Entry 7URN (electron microscopy, 3.43 A resolution); this record covers chains A and L of the 7 polymer chains in the assembly.

# Chain A (and L)
Molecule: HIV-1 capsid protein
From: Human immunodeficiency virus 1
Notes: chain L of this document is another copy of the same molecule, construct and numbering; everything in this record applies to it too
Reference sequence: P12493 (GAG_HV1N5); residues 1-231 here correspond to UniProt positions 133-363 (UniProt number = residue number + 132)
Amino-acid sequence (231 residues; each row starts with the number of its first residue):
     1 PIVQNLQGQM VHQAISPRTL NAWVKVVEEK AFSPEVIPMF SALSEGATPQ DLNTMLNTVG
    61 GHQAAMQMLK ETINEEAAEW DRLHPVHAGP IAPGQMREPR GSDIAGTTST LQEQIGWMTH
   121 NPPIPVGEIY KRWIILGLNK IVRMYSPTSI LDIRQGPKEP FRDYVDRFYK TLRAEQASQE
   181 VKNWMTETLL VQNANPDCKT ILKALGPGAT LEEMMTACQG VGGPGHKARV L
Disordered / not traced: 222-231
UniProt features mapped onto this chain:
  - region: N57 to Q95 (Interaction with human PPIA/CYPA and NUP153), P85 to P93 (PPIA/CYPA-binding loop)
  - site: L231 (Cleavage)
  - modified residue: S16 (Phosphoserine)
Small-molecule neighbours:
  - inositol hexakisphosphate (IHP), molecule 1: S16, R18, T19
  - inositol hexakisphosphate (IHP), molecule 2: R18, N21, A22, K25
From the paper describing this entry:
  - binding site for inositol hexakisphosphate: R18, K25
  - conformationally variable residues (loop rearrangement, side-chain flip): A31 to F32, T58 to G61, M66
  - self-association interface (contacts with another copy of this molecule); pairs are residue here / residue on that copy: P38-T58, R173-N57 (hydrogen bond), R173-V59
  - mutagenesis - A31G, F32A, L138F, L138W, L138Y: decreased stability

# How chain A and chain L interact
Contacting residue pairs (12):
  L151(A) - W184(L)  hydrophobic
  L151(A) - T188(L)
  L151(A) - Q192(L)
  D152(A) - Q192(L)  hydrogen bond
  E180(A) - S178(L)  hydrogen bond
  V181(A) - E180(L)
  V181(A) - W184(L)  hydrophobic
  W184(A) - V181(L)  hydrophobic
  W184(A) - W184(L)  hydrophobic
  M185(A) - W184(L)  hydrophobic
  Q192(A) - L151(L)
  Q192(A) - D152(L)  hydrogen bond
Other interface residues (no listed pair), chain A (10 interface residues in all): S178, T188, L189
Other interface residues (no listed pair), chain L (10 interface residues in all): M185, L189

# In short
Chain A and chain L each contribute 10 residues to their interface, with 3 hydrogen bonds. Polar pairs include
D152(A)-Q192(L) and E180(A)-S178(L). From the paper: a binding site for inositol hexakisphosphate at R18(A)
and K25(A); A31G, F32A and L138F of chain A, among others, reduce stability; 5 substitutions were tested in
all.
Both chains are HIV-1 capsid protein (Human immunodeficiency virus 1). Entry 7URN (Structure of HIV-1 capsid
declination) was determined by electron microscopy, deposited together with 7URT, 8EEP, 8EET and 8EJL.
